Entry 8ZC0 (electron microscopy, 4.17 A resolution (low resolution: residue-level contacts below are approximate; hydrogen-bond / salt-bridge calls are withheld)); this record covers chains B and M of the 9 polymer chains in the assembly.

[Chain B]
Name: Spike glycoprotein
Source organism: Severe acute respiratory syndrome coronavirus 2
Reference sequence: P0DTC2 (SPIKE_SARS2); aligned to UniProt positions 14-1204 over residues 17-1211 (the alignment contains insertions or deletions, so no single offset holds)
Sequence (1240 residues; numbered 17 to 1260; 4 numbers in that range are skipped by the numbering (no residue carries them; nothing is unmodelled there); the number before each row is that of its first residue):
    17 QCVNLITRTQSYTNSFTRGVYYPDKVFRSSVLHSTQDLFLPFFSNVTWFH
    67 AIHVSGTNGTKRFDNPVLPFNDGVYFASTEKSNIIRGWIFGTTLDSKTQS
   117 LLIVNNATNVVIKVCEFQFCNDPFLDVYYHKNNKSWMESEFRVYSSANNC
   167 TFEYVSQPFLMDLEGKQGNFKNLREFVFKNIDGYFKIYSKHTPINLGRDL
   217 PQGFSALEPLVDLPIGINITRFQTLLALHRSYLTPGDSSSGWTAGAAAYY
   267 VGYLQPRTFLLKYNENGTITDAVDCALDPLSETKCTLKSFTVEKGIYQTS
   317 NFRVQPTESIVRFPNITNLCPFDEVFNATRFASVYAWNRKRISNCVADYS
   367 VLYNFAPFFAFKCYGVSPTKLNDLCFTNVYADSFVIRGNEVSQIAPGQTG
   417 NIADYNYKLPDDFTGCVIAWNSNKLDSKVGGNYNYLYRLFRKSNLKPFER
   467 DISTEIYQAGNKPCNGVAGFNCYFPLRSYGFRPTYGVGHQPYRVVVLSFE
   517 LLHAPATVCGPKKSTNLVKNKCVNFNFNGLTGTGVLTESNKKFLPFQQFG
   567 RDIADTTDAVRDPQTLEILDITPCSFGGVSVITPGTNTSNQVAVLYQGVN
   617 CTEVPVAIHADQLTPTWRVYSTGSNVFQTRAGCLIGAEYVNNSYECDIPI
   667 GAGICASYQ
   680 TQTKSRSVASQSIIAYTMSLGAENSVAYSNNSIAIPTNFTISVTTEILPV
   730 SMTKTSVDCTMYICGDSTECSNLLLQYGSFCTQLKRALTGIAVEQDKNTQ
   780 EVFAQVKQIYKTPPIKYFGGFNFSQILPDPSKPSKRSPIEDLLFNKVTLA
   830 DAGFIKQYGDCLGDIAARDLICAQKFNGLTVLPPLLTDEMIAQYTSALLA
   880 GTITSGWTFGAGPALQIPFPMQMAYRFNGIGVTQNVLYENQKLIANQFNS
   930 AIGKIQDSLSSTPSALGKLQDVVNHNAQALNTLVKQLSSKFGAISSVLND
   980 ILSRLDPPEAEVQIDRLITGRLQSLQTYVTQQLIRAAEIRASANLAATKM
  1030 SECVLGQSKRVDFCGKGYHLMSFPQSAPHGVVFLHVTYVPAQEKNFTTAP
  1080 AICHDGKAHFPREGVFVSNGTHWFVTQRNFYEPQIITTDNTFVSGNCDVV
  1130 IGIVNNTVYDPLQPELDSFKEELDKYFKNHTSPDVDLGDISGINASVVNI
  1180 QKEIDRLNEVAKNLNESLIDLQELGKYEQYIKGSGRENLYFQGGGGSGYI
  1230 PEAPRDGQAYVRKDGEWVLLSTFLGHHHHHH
Unresolved in the structure: 17-26, 69-81, 97-98, 143-154, 161-167, 177-186, 211-215, 248-262, 621-640, 680-690, 828-855, 1148-1260
Differences from the reference sequence: variant Ile22 (Thr19 in P0DTC2), Ser27 (Ala in P0DTC2), Asp142 (Gly in P0DTC2), Gly213 (Val in P0DTC2), Asp339 (Gly in P0DTC2), Phe371 (Ser in P0DTC2), Pro373 (Ser in P0DTC2), Phe375 (Ser in P0DTC2), Ala376 (Thr in P0DTC2), Asn405 (Asp in P0DTC2), Ser408 (Arg in P0DTC2), Asn417 (Lys in P0DTC2), Lys440 (Asn in P0DTC2), Asn477 (Ser in P0DTC2), Lys478 (Thr in P0DTC2), Ala484 (Glu in P0DTC2), Arg493 (Gln in P0DTC2), Arg498 (Gln in P0DTC2), Tyr501 (Asn in P0DTC2), His505 (Tyr in P0DTC2), Gly614 (Asp in P0DTC2), Tyr655 (His in P0DTC2), Lys683 (Asn679 in P0DTC2), Lys764 (Asn in P0DTC2), Tyr796 (Asp in P0DTC2), His954 (Gln in P0DTC2), Lys969 (Asn in P0DTC2); engineered mutation Pro817 (Phe in P0DTC2), Pro892 (Ala in P0DTC2), Pro899 (Ala in P0DTC2), Pro942 (Ala in P0DTC2), Pro986 (Lys in P0DTC2), Pro987 (Val in P0DTC2); expression tag (1212-1260)
Disulfide bonds: Cys291-Cys301, Cys336-Cys361, Cys379-Cys432, Cys391-Cys525, Cys480-Cys488, Cys538-Cys590, Cys617-Cys649, Cys662-Cys671, Cys738-Cys760, Cys743-Cys749, Cys1032-Cys1043, Cys1082-Cys1126
Covalent attachments: N-acetylglucosamine (NAG) linked to Asn61, Asn122, Asn234, Asn282, Asn331, Asn343, Asn616, Asn657, Asn709, Asn717, Asn801, Asn1074, Asn1098, Asn1134
UniProt features mapped onto this chain:
  - glycosylation (N-linked (GlcNAc...) asparagine): Asn20 (complex), Asn125 (hybrid), Asn334 (complex), Asn606 (hybrid)

[Chain M]
Name: Light chain of D1F6 Fab
Source organism: Homo sapiens
Notes: antibody fragment or engineered binder
Sequence (223 residues; each row starts with the number of its first residue):
     1 QPVLTQPPSASGPPGQSVSISCSGSRSNIGTNFVYWYQQLPGAAPKLLIY
    51 KNDQRPSGVPERFFGSKSGTSASLAISGLRSEDEVDYYCAAWDDSLSGHV
   101 FGAGTKVTVLGTKLTVLGQPKAAPSVTLFPPSSEELQANKATLVCLISDF
   151 YPGAVTVAWKADSSPVKAGVETTTPSKQSNNKYAASSYLSLTPEQWKSHR
   201 SYSCQVTHEGSTVEKTVAPTECS
Unresolved in the structure: 1, 111-117, 222-223
Disulfide bonds: Cys22-Cys89, Cys145-Cys204

[Chain B / chain M interface]
Pairs across the interface (7; chain B residue first):
  Asn481(B) - Arg26(M)
  Gly482(B) - Arg26(M)
  Gly482(B) - Ile29(M)
  Gly482(B) - Thr31(M)
  Val483(B) - Gly69(M)
  Ala484(B) - Gly30(M)
  Phe490(B) - Thr31(M)
Other interface residues (no listed pair), chain M (6 interface residues in all): Thr70

[Overview]
The interface between chain B and chain M involves 5 residues on one side and 6 on the other.
N-acetylglucosamine is covalently linked to Asn61(B), Asn122(B), Asn234(B), Asn282(B), Asn331(B) and Asn343(B)
and 8 more.
Here chain B is Spike glycoprotein (Severe acute respiratory syndrome coronavirus 2) and chain M is Light
chain of D1F6 Fab (Homo sapiens). Entry 8ZC0 (SARS-CoV-2 Omicron BA.2 spike trimer (6P) in complex with 3 D1F6
Fabs (2 RBD up)) was determined by electron microscopy together with 8ZBY, 8ZBZ, 8ZC1, 8ZC2, 8ZC3, 8ZC4, 8ZC5
and 8ZC6 from the same study.
